8X8L - chains B and E of the 6 polymer chains in the assembly; structure by electron microscopy, 2.70 A resolution.

Chain B:
Protein: Guanine nucleotide-binding protein G(I)/G(S)/G(T) subunit beta-1
Source organism: Homo sapiens
UniProt: P62873 (GBB1_HUMAN); residues 7-345 here correspond to UniProt positions 2-340 (UniProt number = residue number - 5)
Amino-acid sequence (371 residues; each row starts with the number of its first residue):
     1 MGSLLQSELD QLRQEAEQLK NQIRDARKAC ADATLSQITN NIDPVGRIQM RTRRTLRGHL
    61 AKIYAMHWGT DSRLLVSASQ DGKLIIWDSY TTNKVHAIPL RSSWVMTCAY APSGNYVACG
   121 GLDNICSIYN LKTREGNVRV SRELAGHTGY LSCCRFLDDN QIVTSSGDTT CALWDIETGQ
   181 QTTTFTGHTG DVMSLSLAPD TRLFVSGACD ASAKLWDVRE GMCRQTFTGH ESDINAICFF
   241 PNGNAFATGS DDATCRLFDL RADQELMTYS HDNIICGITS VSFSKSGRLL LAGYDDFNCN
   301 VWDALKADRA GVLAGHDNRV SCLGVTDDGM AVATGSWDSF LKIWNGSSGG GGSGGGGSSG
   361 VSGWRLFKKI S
Disordered / not traced: 1-10, 346-371
Differences from the reference sequence: initiating methionine (1); expression tag (2-6, 346-371)
Disulfides: C126-C154
Curated features (UniProtKB/Swiss-Prot):
  - modified residue: S7 (N-acetylserine), H271 (Phosphohistidine)

Chain E:
Protein: ScFv16
Source organism: Mus musculus
Notes: antibody fragment or engineered binder
Amino-acid sequence (248 residues; row label = number of the first residue in the row):
     1 DVQLVESGGG LVQPGGSRKL SCSASGFAFS SFGMHWVRQA PEKGLEWVAY ISSGSGTIYY
    61 ADTVKGRFTI SRDDPKNTLF LQMTSLRSED TAMYYCVRSI YYYGSSPFDF WGQGTTLTVS
   121 SGGGGSGGGG SGGGSADIVM TQATSSVPVT PGESVSISCR SSKSLLHSNG NTYLYWFLQR
   181 PGQSPQLLIY RMSNLASGVP DRFSGSGSGT AFTLTISRLE AEDVGVYYCM QHLEYPLTFG
   241 AGTKLELK
Disordered / not traced: 1, 121-134, 246-248
Disulfides: C22-C96

How chain B and chain E interact:
Residue-residue contacts (10):
  D71(B) with Y103(E)
  R73(B) with Y103(E)
  D88(B) with Y103(E)
  V95(B) with Y102(E), hydrophobic
  R134(B) with V2(E); R98(E); D109(E), salt bridge
  E135(B) with F27(E); A28(E), hydrogen bond (backbone-backbone)
  G136(B) with F32(E)
Interface residues without a listed pair, chain B (10 interface residues in all): L74, H96, N137
Interface residues without a listed pair, chain E (11 interface residues in all): G26, S31, I100

In short:
10 residues of chain B face 11 of chain E across their interface, with 1 hydrogen bond and 1 salt bridge.
Polar contacts include R134(B)-D109(E) and E135(B)-A28(E).
Here chain B is Guanine nucleotide-binding protein G(I)/G(S)/G(T) subunit beta-1 (Homo sapiens) and chain E is
ScFv16 (Mus musculus). Entry 8X8L (Cryo-EM structure of the cortistatin 17-bound Somatostatin receptor 5-Gi
protein complex) was determined by electron microscopy (same publication as 8X8N).
